PDB entry 8QZ4 | X-ray diffraction, 3.20 A resolution | chains A and B of the 4 polymer chains in the assembly

Chain A (and B):
Protein: Potassium channel subfamily K member 10
Source organism: Homo sapiens
Notes: chain B of this document is another copy of the same molecule, construct and numbering; everything in this record applies to it too
UniProtKB: P57789 (KCNKA_HUMAN), isoform P57789-4; residue numbers follow UniProt; this construct covers 67-340
Amino-acid sequence (282 residues; row label = number of the first residue in the row):
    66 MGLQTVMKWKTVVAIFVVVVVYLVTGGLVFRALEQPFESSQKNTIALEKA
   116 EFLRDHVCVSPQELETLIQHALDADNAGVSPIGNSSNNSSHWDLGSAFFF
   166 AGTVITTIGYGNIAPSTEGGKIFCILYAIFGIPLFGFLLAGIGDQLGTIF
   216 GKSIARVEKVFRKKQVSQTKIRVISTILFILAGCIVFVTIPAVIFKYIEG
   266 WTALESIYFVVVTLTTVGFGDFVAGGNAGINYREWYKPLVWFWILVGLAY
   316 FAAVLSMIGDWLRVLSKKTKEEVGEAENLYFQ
Unresolved in the structure: 66-70, 150-153, 224-236, 338-347 (chain B: 66-73, 152-153, 294-296, 338-347)
Sequence notes: initiating methionine (66); expression tag (341-347)
Bound ions: barium ion site 1: Thr172, Ile173, Thr281, Val282 (shared with Thr172(B), Ile173(B), Thr281(B), Val282(B) of chain B); barium ion site 2: Gly174, Tyr175, Gly283, Phe284 (shared with Gly174(B), Tyr175(B), Gly283(B), Phe284(B) of chain B)
Swiss-Prot annotation at these positions:
  - binding site (K(+)): Val277
Reported in the primary citation:
  - conformationally variable residues (side-chain flip): Phe164, Trp306
  - contacts within the chain: Phe164-Trp306

Chain A / chain B interface:
Pairs across the interface - 211 pairs, chain A then chain B:
  Val71(A) - Asp209(B)
  Met72(A) - Asp209(B)  hydrogen bond (backbone-side chain)
  Val77(A) - Gly206(B)
  Val77(A) - Ile207(B)  hydrophobic
  Phe81(A) - Leu203(B)  hydrophobic
  Phe81(A) - Leu310(B)  hydrophobic
  Val83(A) - Leu199(B)  hydrophobic
  Val84(A) - Ile170(B)  hydrophobic
  Val84(A) - Leu203(B)  hydrophobic
  Tyr87(A) - Ile170(B)  hydrophobic
  Tyr87(A) - Tyr192(B)  hydrogen bond (backbone-side chain)
  Tyr87(A) - Phe195(B)
  Tyr87(A) - Gly196(B)  hydrogen bond (side chain-backbone)
  Tyr87(A) - Leu199(B)  hydrophobic
  Leu88(A) - Phe163(B)  hydrophobic
  Leu88(A) - Ala166(B)
  Leu88(A) - Gly167(B)
  Leu88(A) - Ile170(B)  hydrophobic
  Leu88(A) - Tyr192(B)
  Val89(A) - Phe163(B)  hydrophobic
  Gly91(A) - Phe188(B)
  Gly91(A) - Tyr192(B)
  Gly92(A) - Ala162(B)
  Leu93(A) - Leu159(B)  hydrophobic
  Val94(A) - Phe188(B)  hydrophobic
  Phe95(A) - Trp157(B)  hydrophobic
  Phe95(A) - Phe165(B)  hydrophobic
  Phe95(A) - Gly185(B)
  Phe95(A) - Phe188(B)  hydrophobic
  Phe95(A) - Cys189(B)  hydrophobic
  Arg96(A) - Trp157(B)
  Arg96(A) - Leu159(B)
  Leu98(A) - Thr182(B)  hydrogen bond (backbone-side chain)
  Leu98(A) - Gly184(B)
  Leu98(A) - Gly185(B)
  Leu98(A) - Phe188(B)  hydrophobic
  Glu99(A) - Trp157(B)
  Glu99(A) - Pro180(B)
  Glu99(A) - Ser181(B)  hydrogen bond (side chain-backbone)
  Glu99(A) - Thr182(B)  hydrogen bond (side chain-backbone)
  Glu99(A) - Gly185(B)
  Phe102(A) - Ser181(B)
  Phe102(A) - Thr182(B)
  Glu103(A) - Ser155(B)  hydrogen bond
  Glu103(A) - His156(B)  hydrogen bond (side chain-backbone)
  Glu103(A) - Trp157(B)
  Gln106(A) - Val144(B)
  Lys107(A) - Val144(B)
  Lys107(A) - Ser154(B)  hydrogen bond (side chain-backbone)
  Lys107(A) - Ser155(B)
  Ile110(A) - His135(B)
  Ile110(A) - Val144(B)  hydrophobic
  Ile110(A) - Pro146(B)  hydrophobic
  Glu113(A) - His135(B)  salt bridge
  Lys114(A) - Pro146(B)  hydrogen bond (side chain-backbone)
  Lys114(A) - Gly148(B)  hydrogen bond (side chain-backbone)
  Phe117(A) - Glu128(B)
  Phe117(A) - Leu132(B)  hydrophobic
  His121(A) - Cys123(B)  hydrogen bond (side chain-backbone)
  His121(A) - Val124(B)
  His121(A) - Glu128(B)  salt bridge
  Cys123(A) - His121(B)  hydrogen bond (backbone-side chain)
  Cys123(A) - Cys123(B)  disulfide
  Val124(A) - His121(B)
  Val124(A) - Val124(B)  hydrophobic
  Glu128(A) - Phe117(B)
  Glu128(A) - His121(B)  salt bridge
  Leu129(A) - Leu132(B)  hydrophobic
  Glu130(A) - Pro146(B)
  Glu130(A) - Ile147(B)
  Glu130(A) - Gly148(B)  hydrogen bond (side chain-backbone)
  Leu132(A) - Phe117(B)  hydrophobic
  Leu132(A) - Leu129(B)  hydrophobic
  Leu132(A) - Leu132(B)  hydrophobic
  Ile133(A) - Ala136(B)  hydrophobic
  Ile133(A) - Pro146(B)
  Ile133(A) - Ile147(B)  hydrophobic
  Gln134(A) - Ile147(B)
  His135(A) - Ile110(B)
  His135(A) - Glu113(B)  salt bridge
  Ala136(A) - Ile133(B)  hydrophobic
  Ala136(A) - Leu137(B)
  Leu137(A) - Ala136(B)
  Leu137(A) - Leu137(B)  hydrophobic
  Leu137(A) - Asp140(B)
  Leu137(A) - Pro146(B)  hydrophobic
  Leu137(A) - Ile147(B)  hydrophobic
  Asp140(A) - Leu137(B)
  Asn141(A) - Asp286(B)
  Val144(A) - Gln106(B)
  Val144(A) - Lys107(B)
  Val144(A) - Ile110(B)  hydrophobic
  Ser145(A) - Lys107(B)
  Ser145(A) - Ile110(B)
  Pro146(A) - Ile110(B)  hydrophobic
  Pro146(A) - Lys114(B)  hydrogen bond (backbone-side chain)
  Pro146(A) - Glu130(B)
  Pro146(A) - Ile133(B)  hydrophobic
  Pro146(A) - Leu137(B)  hydrophobic
  Ile147(A) - Lys114(B)
  Ile147(A) - Glu130(B)
  Ile147(A) - Ile133(B)  hydrophobic
  Ile147(A) - Gln134(B)
  Ile147(A) - Leu137(B)  hydrophobic
  Gly148(A) - Lys114(B)  hydrogen bond (backbone-side chain)
  Gly148(A) - Glu130(B)  hydrogen bond (backbone-side chain)
  Ser154(A) - Lys107(B)  hydrogen bond (backbone-side chain)
  Ser155(A) - Glu103(B)
  Ser155(A) - Lys107(B)
  His156(A) - Glu103(B)  hydrogen bond (backbone-side chain)
  Trp157(A) - Phe95(B)  hydrophobic
  Trp157(A) - Arg96(B)
  Trp157(A) - Glu99(B)
  Trp157(A) - Glu103(B)
  Leu159(A) - Gly92(B)
  Leu159(A) - Leu93(B)  hydrophobic
  Leu159(A) - Arg96(B)
  Ala162(A) - Gly92(B)
  Phe163(A) - Leu88(B)  hydrophobic
  Phe163(A) - Val89(B)  hydrophobic
  Phe165(A) - Phe95(B)  hydrophobic
  Phe165(A) - Phe284(B)  hydrophobic
  Ala166(A) - Leu88(B)
  Gly167(A) - Leu88(B)
  Val169(A) - Val282(B)
  Val169(A) - Phe284(B)  hydrophobic
  Ile170(A) - Val84(B)  hydrophobic
  Ile170(A) - Tyr87(B)  hydrophobic
  Ile170(A) - Leu88(B)  hydrophobic
  Thr172(A) - Thr280(B)
  Thr172(A) - Thr281(B)
  Thr172(A) - Val282(B)
  Ile173(A) - Val282(B)
  Gly174(A) - Val282(B)
  Gly174(A) - Gly283(B)
  Gly174(A) - Phe284(B)
  Tyr175(A) - Phe284(B)
  Gly176(A) - Phe284(B)
  Ala179(A) - Asp286(B)
  Pro180(A) - Glu99(B)
  Pro180(A) - Tyr273(B)
  Ser181(A) - Glu99(B)  hydrogen bond (backbone-side chain)
  Thr182(A) - Leu98(B)  hydrogen bond (side chain-backbone)
  Thr182(A) - Glu99(B)  hydrogen bond (backbone-side chain)
  Thr182(A) - Phe102(B)
  Glu183(A) - Leu269(B)
  Gly184(A) - Leu98(B)
  Gly185(A) - Phe95(B)
  Gly185(A) - Leu98(B)
  Gly185(A) - Glu99(B)
  Lys186(A) - Tyr273(B)
  Ile187(A) - Leu269(B)  hydrophobic
  Phe188(A) - Gly91(B)
  Phe188(A) - Val94(B)  hydrophobic
  Phe188(A) - Phe95(B)  hydrophobic
  Cys189(A) - Phe95(B)  hydrophobic
  Cys189(A) - Phe284(B)  hydrophobic
  Ile190(A) - Ile272(B)  hydrophobic
  Ile190(A) - Tyr273(B)  hydrophobic
  Ile190(A) - Val276(B)  hydrophobic
  Tyr192(A) - Tyr87(B)  hydrogen bond (side chain-backbone)
  Tyr192(A) - Leu88(B)
  Tyr192(A) - Gly91(B)
  Ile194(A) - Phe316(B)  hydrophobic
  Ile194(A) - Leu320(B)
  Ile194(A) - Ile323(B)
  Phe195(A) - Tyr87(B)
  Gly196(A) - Tyr87(B)  hydrogen bond (backbone-side chain)
  Ile197(A) - Thr280(B)
  Pro198(A) - Leu320(B)
  Pro198(A) - Ile323(B)  hydrophobic
  Pro198(A) - Gly324(B)
  Leu199(A) - Val83(B)  hydrophobic
  Leu199(A) - Tyr87(B)  hydrophobic
  Leu199(A) - Leu327(B)  hydrophobic
  Leu203(A) - Phe81(B)  hydrophobic
  Leu203(A) - Val84(B)  hydrophobic
  Gly206(A) - Val77(B)
  Ile207(A) - Val77(B)  hydrophobic
  Leu269(A) - Glu183(B)
  Leu269(A) - Ile187(B)  hydrophobic
  Ile272(A) - Ile190(B)  hydrophobic
  Tyr273(A) - Pro180(B)
  Tyr273(A) - Lys186(B)
  Tyr273(A) - Ile190(B)  hydrophobic
  Val276(A) - Ile190(B)  hydrophobic
  Thr280(A) - Thr172(B)
  Thr280(A) - Ile197(B)
  Thr281(A) - Thr172(B)
  Val282(A) - Val169(B)
  Val282(A) - Thr172(B)
  Val282(A) - Ile173(B)
  Val282(A) - Gly174(B)
  Gly283(A) - Gly174(B)
  Phe284(A) - Phe165(B)  hydrophobic
  Phe284(A) - Val169(B)  hydrophobic
  Phe284(A) - Gly174(B)
  Phe284(A) - Tyr175(B)
  Phe284(A) - Gly176(B)
  Phe284(A) - Cys189(B)  hydrophobic
  Asp286(A) - Asn141(B)
  Asp286(A) - Ala179(B)
  Phe287(A) - Lys186(B)
  Leu310(A) - Phe81(B)  hydrophobic
  Phe316(A) - Ile194(B)  hydrophobic
  Leu320(A) - Ile194(B)
  Leu320(A) - Pro198(B)
  Ile323(A) - Ile194(B)
  Ile323(A) - Phe195(B)  hydrophobic
  Ile323(A) - Pro198(B)  hydrophobic
  Gly324(A) - Pro198(B)
Other interface residues (no listed pair), chain A (115 interface residues in all): Ile80, Val85, Gln100, Val122, Ala139, Ala142, Gly143, Asp158, Thr168, Ile178, Leu191, Ala193, Phe200, Glu270, Gly285, Leu327
Other interface residues (no listed pair), chain B (113 interface residues in all): Ile80, Val85, Gln100, Val122, Ala139, Ala142, Gly143, Ser145, Asn149, Asp158, Thr168, Leu191, Ala193, Phe200, Glu270, Phe287
Disulfides between the chains: Cys123(A)-Cys123(B)

Summary:
The interface between chain A and chain B involves 115 residues on one side and 113 on the other; the contacts
include 1 disulfide bond, 24 hydrogen bonds and 4 salt bridges. Polar pairs include Glu113(A)-His135(B),
His121(A)-Glu128(B) and Met72(A)-Asp209(B). From the paper: conformational variability at Phe164(A) and
Trp306(A); contacts within the chain involving Phe164(A) and Trp306(A).
Chain A and chain B are both Potassium channel subfamily K member 10 (Homo sapiens); the structure, Crystal
structure of human two pore domain potassium ion channel TREK-2 (K2P10.1) in complex with an ..., was
determined by X-ray diffraction (same publication as 8QZ1, 8QZ2 and 8QZ3).
